PDB entry 7PFC | electron microscopy, 6.40 A resolution (low resolution: residue-level contacts below are approximate; hydrogen-bond / salt-bridge calls are withheld) | chains G and I of the 19 polymer chains in the assembly

Chain G:
Molecule: Histone H2A type 1-B/E
Source organism: Homo sapiens
UniProtKB: P04908 (H2A1B_HUMAN); residues 0-129 here correspond to UniProt positions 1-130 (UniProt number = residue number + 1)
Sequence (147 residues; each row starts with the number of its first residue; numbers below 1 keep their minus sign (His-17 is residue -17)):
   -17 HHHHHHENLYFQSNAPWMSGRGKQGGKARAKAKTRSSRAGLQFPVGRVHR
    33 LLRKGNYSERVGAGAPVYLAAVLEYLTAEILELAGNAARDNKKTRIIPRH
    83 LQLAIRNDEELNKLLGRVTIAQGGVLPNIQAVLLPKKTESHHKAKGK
Unresolved in the structure: -17 to 9, 119-129
Sequence notes: expression tag (-17 to -1)
Swiss-Prot annotation at these positions:
  - modified residue: Ser1 (N-acetylserine), Arg3 (Citrulline), Lys5 (N6-(2-hydroxyisobutyryl)lysine), Lys9 (N6-(2-hydroxyisobutyryl)lysine), Lys13 (N6-(beta-hydroxybutyryl)lysine), Lys36 (N6-(2-hydroxyisobutyryl)lysine), Lys74 (N6-(2-hydroxyisobutyryl)lysine), Lys75 (N6-(2-hydroxyisobutyryl)lysine), Lys95 (N6-(2-hydroxyisobutyryl)lysine), Gln104 (N5-methylglutamine), Lys118 (N6-(2-hydroxyisobutyryl)lysine), Lys119 (N6-crotonyllysine), Thr120 (Phosphothreonine), Lys125 (N6-crotonyllysine)
  - cross-link (Glycyl lysine isopeptide (Lys-Gly)): Lys13 (interchain with G-Cter in ubiquitin), Lys15 (interchain with G-Cter in ubiquitin), Lys119 (interchain with G-Cter in ubiquitin)

Chain I:
Molecule: 788-nt DNA strand
Source organism: synthetic construct
Sequence (788 nucleotides; numbered 1 to 787 plus 218 insertion-coded residues; 217 numbers in that range are skipped by the numbering (no residue carries them; nothing is unmodelled there); the number before each row is that of its first residue; a row labelled like 187A-187Z holds insertion residues (187A, then the next letters in order)):
     1 ATCGTCTCGCGCACTGGCCGCCATACTGGAGAATCCCGGTGCCGAGGCCG
    51 CTCAATTGGTCGTAGACAGCTCTAGCACCGCTTAAACGCACGTACGCGCT
   101 GTCCCCCGCGTTTTAACCGCCAAGGGGATTACTCCCTAGTCTCCAGGCAC
   151 GTGTCAGATATATACATCCTGTCATGTAAGTATTAAG
187A-187Z GTAACCCAGTACTGTCTCGCGCACTG
188A-188Z GCCGCCATACTGGAGAATCCCGGTGC
189A-189Z CGAGGCCGCTCAATTGGTCGTAGACA
190A-190Z GCTCTAGCACCGCTTAAACGCACGTA
191A-191Z CGCGCTGTCCCCCGCGTTTTAACCGC
192A-192Z CAAGGGGATTACTCCCTAGTCTCCAG
193A-193Z GCACGTGTCAGATATATACATCCTGT
194A-194Z CATGTAAGTATTAAGGTAACCCAGTA
195A-195J CTGTCTCGCG
   405 CACTGGCCGCCATACTGGAGAATCCCGGTGCCGAGGCCGCTCAATTGGTC
   455 GTAGACAGCTCTAGCACCGCTTAAACGCACGTACGCGCTGTCCCCCGCGT
   505 TTTAACCGCCAAGGGGATTACTCCCTAGTCTCCAGGCACGTGTCAGATAT
   555 ATACATCCTGTCATGTAAGTAATAAGGTAACCCAGTACTGTCTCGCGCAC
   605 TGGCCGCCATACTGGAGAATCCCGGTGCCGAGGCCGCTCAATTGGTCGTA
   655 GACAGCTCTAGCACCGCTTAAACGCACGTACGCGCTGTCCCCCGCGTTTT
   705 AACCGCCAAGGGGATTACTCCCTAGTCTCCAGGCACGTGTCAGATATATA
   755 CATCCTGTCATGTAAGTATTAAGGTAACCCGAT
Unresolved in the structure: 1-15, 187A-187Z, 188A-188Z, 189A-189Z, 190A-190Z, 191A-191Z, 192A-192Z, 193A-193Z, 194A-194Z, 195A-195J, 577-787

Interface between chain G and chain I:
Pairs across the interface - 19 pairs, chain G then chain I:
  Arg11(G) - DC143(I)
  Arg11(G) - DC144(I)
  Lys13(G) - DA145(I)
  His31(G) - DA138(I)
  Arg35(G) - DA138(I)
  Arg35(G) - DG139(I)
  Glu41(G) - DA138(I)
  Arg42(G) - DC136(I)
  Arg42(G) - DT137(I)
  Arg42(G) - DA138(I)
  Val43(G) - DT137(I)
  Val43(G) - DA138(I)
  Gly44(G) - DT137(I)
  Ala45(G) - DT137(I)
  Lys75(G) - DG157(I)
  Thr76(G) - DA156(I)
  Thr76(G) - DG157(I)
  Arg77(G) - DA156(I)
  Arg77(G) - DG157(I)
Interface residues without a listed pair, chain G (15 interface residues in all): Arg29, Lys36, Lys74
Interface residues without a listed pair, chain I (11 interface residues in all): DT142, DC148

Summary:
15 residues of chain G face 11 of chain I across their interface.
Chain G is Histone H2A type 1-B/E (Homo sapiens) and chain I is a 788-nt DNA strand (synthetic construct); the
structure, Nucleosome stack of the 4x197 nucleosome array containing H1, was determined by electron
microscopy, deposited together with 7PET, 7PEU, 7PEV, 7PEW, 7PEX, 7PEY and 16 further entries.
